3KV5 - chain A; structure by X-ray diffraction, 2.39 A resolution.

== Chain A ==
Protein: JmjC domain-containing histone demethylation protein 1D
Source organism: Homo sapiens
Reference sequence: Q6ZMT4 (JHD1D_HUMAN); numbering as in UniProt (aligned over 1-488)
Sequence (488 residues; each row starts with the number of its first residue):
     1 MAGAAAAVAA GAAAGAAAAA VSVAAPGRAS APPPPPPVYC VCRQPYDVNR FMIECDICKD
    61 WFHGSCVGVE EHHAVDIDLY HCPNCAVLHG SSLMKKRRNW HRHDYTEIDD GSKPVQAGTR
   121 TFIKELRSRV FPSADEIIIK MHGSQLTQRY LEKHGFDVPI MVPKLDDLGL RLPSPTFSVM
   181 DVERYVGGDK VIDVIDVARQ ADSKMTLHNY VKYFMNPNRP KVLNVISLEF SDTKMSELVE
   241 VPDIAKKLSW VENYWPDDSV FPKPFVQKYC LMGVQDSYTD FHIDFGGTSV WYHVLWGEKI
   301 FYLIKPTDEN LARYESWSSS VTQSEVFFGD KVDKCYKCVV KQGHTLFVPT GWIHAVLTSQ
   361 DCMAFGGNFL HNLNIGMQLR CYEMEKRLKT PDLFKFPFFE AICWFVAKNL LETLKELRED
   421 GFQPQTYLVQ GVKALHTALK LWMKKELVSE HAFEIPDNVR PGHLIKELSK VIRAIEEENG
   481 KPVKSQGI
Disordered / not traced: 1-32, 480-488
Metal / ion sites: Zn2+ site 1: Cys-40, Cys-42, His-63, Cys-66; Zn2+ site 2: Cys-55, Cys-58, Cys-82, Cys-85; Fe2+ site 1 near His-81 (its only coordinating residue here); Fe2+ site 2: His-282, His-354 (together with N-oxalylglycine)
Residues lining bound ligands: N-oxalylglycine (OGA): Asn-224, Ile-226, Leu-271, Thr-279, His-282, Asp-284, Tyr-292, Lys-299, His-354, Val-356, Thr-358

== In short ==
Ligands of chain A: N-oxalylglycine. Cys-40, Cys-42, His-63 and Cys-66 coordinate Zn2+ site 1. The Zn2+ site 2
is built by Cys-55, Cys-58, Cys-82 and Cys-85.
Chain A is JmjC domain-containing histone demethylation protein 1D (Homo sapiens); the structure, Structure of
KIAA1718, human Jumonji demethylase, in complex with N-oxalylglycine, was determined by X-ray diffraction
together with 3KV4, 3KV6, 3KV9, 3KVA and 3KVB from the same study.
